Entry 4UQJ (electron microscopy, 10.40 A resolution (very low resolution: no residue pairs are listed; an interface is given only as per-side residue counts)); this record covers chains C and D of the 4 polymer chains in the assembly.

# Chain C (and D)
Protein: Glutamate receptor 2
Source organism: Rattus norvegicus
Notes: chain D of this document is another copy of the same molecule, construct and numbering; everything in this record applies to it too
UniProt: P19491 (GRIA2_RAT); the construct lacks a stretch of the UniProt sequence, so the offset changes along the chain: 7-384 = UniProt 22-399; 385-826 = UniProt 406-847
Sequence (826 residues; row label = number of the first residue in the row; a row labelled like 384A-384F holds insertion residues (384A, then the next letters in order)):
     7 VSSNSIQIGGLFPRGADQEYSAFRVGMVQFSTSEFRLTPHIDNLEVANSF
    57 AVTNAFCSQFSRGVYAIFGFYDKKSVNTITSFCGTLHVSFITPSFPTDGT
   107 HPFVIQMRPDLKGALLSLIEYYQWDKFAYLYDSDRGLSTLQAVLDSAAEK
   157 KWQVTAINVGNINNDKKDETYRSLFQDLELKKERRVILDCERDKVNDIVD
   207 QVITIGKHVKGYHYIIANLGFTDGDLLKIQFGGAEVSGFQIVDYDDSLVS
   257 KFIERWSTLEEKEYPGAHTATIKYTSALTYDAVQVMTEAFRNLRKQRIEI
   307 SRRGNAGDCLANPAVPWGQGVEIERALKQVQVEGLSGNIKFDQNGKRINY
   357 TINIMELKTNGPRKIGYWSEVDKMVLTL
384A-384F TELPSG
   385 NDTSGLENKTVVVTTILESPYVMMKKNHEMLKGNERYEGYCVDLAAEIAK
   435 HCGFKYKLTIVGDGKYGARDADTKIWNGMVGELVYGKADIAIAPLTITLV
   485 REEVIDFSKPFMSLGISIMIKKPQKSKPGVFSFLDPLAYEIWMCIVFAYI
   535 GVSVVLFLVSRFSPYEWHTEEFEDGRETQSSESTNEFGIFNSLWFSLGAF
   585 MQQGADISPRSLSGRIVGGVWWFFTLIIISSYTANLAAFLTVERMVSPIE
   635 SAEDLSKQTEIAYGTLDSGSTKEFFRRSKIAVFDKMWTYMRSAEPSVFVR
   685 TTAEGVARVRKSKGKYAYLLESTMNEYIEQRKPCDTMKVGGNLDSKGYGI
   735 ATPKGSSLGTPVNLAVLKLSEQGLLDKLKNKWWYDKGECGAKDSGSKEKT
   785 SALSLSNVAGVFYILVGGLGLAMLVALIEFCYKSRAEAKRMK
Disordered / not traced: 7-9, 384A-384F, 385-392, 506-511, 545-567, 587-592, 629-631, 774-789, 818-826 (chain D: 7-9, 384A-384F, 385-392, 506-512, 545-567, 587-592, 629-631, 774-789, 818-826)
Construct notes: engineered mutation Glu241 (Asn256 in P19491), Leu382 (Val397 in P19491), Ala589 (Cys610 in P19491); variant Leu758 (Val779 in P19491)
Swiss-Prot annotation at these positions:
  - binding site (L-glutamate): Pro478, Thr480, Arg485, Ser654, Thr655, Glu705
  - site: Arg453 (Interaction with the cone snail toxin Con-ikot-ikot), Ile633 (Crucial to convey clamshell closure to channel opening), Arg660 (Interaction with the cone snail toxin Con-ikot-ikot), Lys752 (Interaction with the cone snail toxin Con-ikot-ikot)
  - modified residue (Phosphoserine): Ser662, Ser696
  - lipidation: Cys815 (S-palmitoyl cysteine)
  - glycosylation (N-linked (GlcNAc...) asparagine): Asn355, Asn385, Asn392
Cystine bridges: Cys63-Cys315, Cys718-Cys773
Small-molecule neighbours: ZK1 ({[7-morpholin-4-yl-2,3-dioxo-6-(trifluoromethyl)-3,4-dihydroquinoxalin-1(2H)-yl]methyl}phosphonic acid): Glu402, Tyr405, Tyr450, Pro478, Leu479, Thr480, Arg485, Gly653, Ser654, Thr686, Glu705, Thr707, Met708, Tyr732

# How chain C and chain D interact
At this resolution (10 A) residue pairs are not listed: 63 residues of chain C and 61 of chain D lie at the interface.

# In short
Chain C and chain D form an interface of 63 and 61 residues respectively. Ligands of chain C: compound ZK1.
From UniProt: 6 L-glutamate-binding residues on chain C.
Both chains are Glutamate receptor 2 (Rattus norvegicus). Entry 4UQJ (Cryo-EM density map of GluA2em in
complex with ZK200775) was determined by electron microscopy together with 4UQ6, 4UQK and 4UQQ from the same
study.
